8W5K - chains J and F of the 10 polymer chains in the assembly; structure by electron microscopy, 3.60 A resolution.

== Chain J ==
Molecule: Mitochondrial import receptor subunit TOM22
From: Saccharomyces cerevisiae (strain ATCC 204508 / S288c)
Reference sequence: P49334 (TOM22_YEAST); numbering as in UniProt (aligned over 1-152)
Amino-acid sequence (152 residues; each row starts with the number of its first residue):
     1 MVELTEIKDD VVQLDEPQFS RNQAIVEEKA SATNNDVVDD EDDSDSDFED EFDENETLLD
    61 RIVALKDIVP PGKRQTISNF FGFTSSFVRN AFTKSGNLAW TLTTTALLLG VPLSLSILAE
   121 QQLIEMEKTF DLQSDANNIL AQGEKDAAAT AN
Disordered / not traced: 1-85, 136-152
Small-molecule neighbours: 46E ((2R)-3-{[(S)-(2-aminoethoxy)(hydroxy)phosphoryl]oxy}-2-(tetradecanoyloxy)propyl tetradecanoate): T104, L107, L108, V111, L115
UniProt features mapped onto this chain:
  - modified residue (Phosphoserine): S44, S46

== Chain F ==
Molecule: Mitochondrial import receptor subunit TOM40
From: Saccharomyces cerevisiae (strain ATCC 204508 / S288c)
Reference sequence: P23644 (TOM40_YEAST); residues 1-387 here = UniProt positions 1-387
Amino-acid sequence (387 residues; row label = number of the first residue in the row):
     1 MSAPTPLAEA SQIPTIPALS PLTAKQSKGN FFSSNPISSF VVDTYKQLHS HRQSLELVNP
    61 GTVENLNKEV SRDVFLSQYF FTGLRADLNK AFSMNPAFQT SHTFSIGSQA LPKYAFSALF
   121 ANDNLFAQGN IDNDLSVSGR LNYGWDKKNI SKVNLQISDG QPTMCQLEQD YQASDFSVNV
   181 KTLNPSFSEK GEFTGVAVAS FLQSVTPQLA LGLETLYSRT DGSAPGDAGV SYLTRYVSKK
   241 QDWIFSGQLQ ANGALIASLW RKVAQNVEAG IETTLQAGMV PITDPLMGTP IGIQPTVEGS
   301 TTIGAKYEYR QSVYRGTLDS NGKVACFLER KVLPTLSVLF CGEIDHFKND TKIGCGLQFE
   361 TAGNQELLML QQGLDADGNP LQALPQL
Disordered / not traced: 1-48, 277-294, 374-387
Small-molecule neighbours: 46E ((2R)-3-{[(S)-(2-aminoethoxy)(hydroxy)phosphoryl]oxy}-2-(tetradecanoyloxy)propyl tetradecanoate): L84, R85, A86, I106, L328, R330, V332, V338, F340, L357

== Interface between chain J and chain F ==
Contacting residue pairs - 7 pairs, chain J then chain F:
  N97(J) - K113(F)
  W100(J) - F104(F)
  W100(J) - S105(F)
  W100(J) - K113(F)
  L107(J) - A86(F)  hydrophobic
  V111(J) - L357(F)  hydrophobic
  L118(J) - L333(F)  hydrophobic
Interface residues without a listed pair, chain J (8 interface residues in all): T103, L108, S114
Interface residues without a listed pair, chain F (10 interface residues in all): L84, I106, Y114, L336

== Overview ==
8 residues of chain J face 10 of chain F across their interface. Compound 46E is bound between chain J and
chain F.
Chain J is Mitochondrial import receptor subunit TOM22 and chain F is Mitochondrial import receptor subunit
TOM40, both from Saccharomyces cerevisiae (strain ATCC 204508 / S288c); the structure, Cryo-EM structure of
the yeast TOM core complex crosslinked by BS3 (from TOM-TIM23 complex), was determined by electron microscopy
together with 8W5J from the same study.
